PDB entry 3TRZ | X-ray diffraction, 2.90 A resolution | chains B and V of the 4 polymer chains in the assembly

Chain B:
Protein: Protein lin-28 homolog A
Organism: Mus musculus
UniProtKB: Q8K3Y3 (LN28A_MOUSE); residue numbers follow UniProt; this construct covers 31-121, 131-187
Amino-acid sequence (148 residues; row label = number of the first residue in the row; note: 9 numbers in that range are skipped by the numbering (no residue carries them; nothing is unmodelled there)):
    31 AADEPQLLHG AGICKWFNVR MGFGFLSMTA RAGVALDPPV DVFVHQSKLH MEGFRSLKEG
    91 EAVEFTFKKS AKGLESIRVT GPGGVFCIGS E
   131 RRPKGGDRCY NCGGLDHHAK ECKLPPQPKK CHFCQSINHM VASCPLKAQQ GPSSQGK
Unresolved in the structure: 31-34, 131-136, 180-187
Metal / ion sites: Zn2+ site 1: Cys-139, Cys-142, His-147, Cys-152; Zn2+ site 2: Cys-161, Cys-164, His-169, Cys-174
Curated features (UniProtKB/Swiss-Prot):
  - zinc finger: Asp-137 to Leu-154 (CCHC-type 1), Lys-159 to Leu-176 (CCHC-type 2)
  - region: Gly-113 to Glu-121, Arg-132, Gly-136 (Flexible linker)
  - modified residue: Ser-120 (Phosphoserine)
  - mutagenesis: Gly-42 (G42S: Erroneous subcellular location. No positive effect on terminal myogenic differentiation), Cys-44 to Phe-47 (Erroneous subcellular location. No positive effect on terminal myogenic differentiation), Met-81 (M81I: Erroneous subcellular location; when associated with Q-85. No positive effect on terminal myogenic differentiation; when associated with Q-85), Arg-85 (R85Q: Erroneous subcellular location; when associated with I-81. No positive effect on terminal myogenic differentiation; when associated with I-81), Gly-119 (G119R: Erroneous subcellular location; when associated with S-124. No positive effect on terminal myogenic differentiation; when associated with S-124), Arg-138 to Cys-139 (No effect on subcellular location; when associated with S-142. Normal terminal myogenic differentiation; when associated with S-142), Cys-139 to Cys-142 (Disrupts 5'-GGAG-3' motif interaction. Disrupts oligoU-addition to pre-miRNA pre-let-7 by TUT4), Cys-142 (C142S: No effect on subcellular location; when associated with 44-C--F-47. Normal terminal myogenic differentiation; when associated with 44-C--F-47), Cys-161 to Cys-164 (Disrupts 5'-GGAG-3' motif interaction. Binds miRNA but not TUT4)
Reported in the primary citation:
  - binding site for the 21-nt RNA strand: Phe-73, Phe-84, Lys-102
  - specificity-determining residues: Lys-45, Asp-71
  - binding site for the 21-nt RNA strand (chain V): Tyr-140, His-162
  - mutagenesis - F73A: decreased binding to RNA bearing a mutation in the GGAG motif
  - mutagenesis - Y140A: decreased binding to a CSD binding-site mutation

Chain V:
Molecule: 21-nt RNA strand
Sequence (21 nucleotides; numbered 1 to 21; the number before each row is that of its first residue):
     1 XGGCAGGGAU UUUGCCCGGA G
Modified positions: GMP (guanosine) at position 1

How chain B and chain V interact:
Pairs across the interface - 38 pairs, chain B then chain V:
  Lys-45(B) with U10(V), hydrogen bond to the base; U11(V), hydrogen bond to the base
  Trp-46(B) with U10(V), hydrogen bond to the base; U11(V), sugar contact
  Phe-47(B) with U12(V), sugar contact; U13(V), phosphate contact
  Asn-48(B) with U12(V), hydrogen bond to the phosphate; U13(V), phosphate contact
  Val-49(B) with G6(V), hydrogen bond to the base; U13(V), hydrogen bond to the phosphate
  Arg-50(B) with G7(V), hydrogen bond to the base; U13(V), hydrogen bond to the sugar; G14(V), salt bridge to the phosphate
  Met-51(B) with G7(V), hydrogen bond to the sugar
  Gly-52(B) with G6(V), base contact
  Phe-53(B) with G8(V), sugar contact; A9(V), sugar contact
  Phe-55(B) with U10(V), stacking on the base
  Asp-71(B) with U10(V), hydrogen bond to the base
  Phe-73(B) with G8(V), sugar contact; A9(V), stacking on the base
  His-75(B) with G8(V), stacking on the base
  Gln-76(B) with G6(V), base contact
  Ser-77(B) with G8(V), hydrogen bond to the base
  Lys-78(B) with G8(V), hydrogen bond to the base
  Phe-84(B) with A5(V), stacking on the base; G6(V), base contact
  Arg-85(B) with G6(V), hydrogen bond to the base
  Glu-89(B) with U12(V), base contact
  Ser-100(B) with A9(V), hydrogen bond to the base
  Lys-102(B) with G8(V), hydrogen bond to the sugar; A9(V), hydrogen bond to the base
  Gly-103(B) with A9(V), base contact
  Leu-104(B) with A9(V), base contact
  Glu-105(B) with A9(V), hydrogen bond to the base
  Ser-120(B) with U13(V), base contact
  Glu-121(B) with U13(V), base contact; G14(V), base contact
Interface residues without a listed pair, chain B (27 interface residues in all): Gly-83
Interface residues without a listed pair, chain V (11 interface residues in all): C4

Summary:
27 residues of chain B face 11 of chain V across their interface; the contacts include 17 hydrogen bonds, 1
salt bridge and 4 aromatic stacking contacts. Polar contacts include Lys-45(B)/U10(V), Lys-45(B)/U11(V) and
Trp-46(B)/U10(V). From the paper: a binding site for the 21-nt RNA strand at Phe-73(B), Phe-84(B) and
Lys-102(B); F73A of chain B reduces binding to RNA bearing a mutation in the GGAG motif.
Here chain B is Protein lin-28 homolog A (Mus musculus) and chain V is a 21-nt RNA strand. Entry 3TRZ (Mouse
Lin28A in complex with let-7d microRNA pre-element) was determined by X-ray diffraction, deposited together
with 3TS0 and 3TS2.
